6MJZ - chains B and H of the 5 polymer chains in the assembly; structure by electron microscopy, 4.30 A resolution (low resolution: residue-level contacts below are approximate; hydrogen-bond / salt-bridge calls are withheld).

== Chain B ==
Name: Fusion glycoprotein F0
From: Human parainfluenza virus 3
UniProt: A0A059QA82 (A0A059QA82_9MONO); numbering as in UniProt (aligned over 19-481)
Amino-acid sequence (495 residues; numbered 19 to 513; the number before each row is that of its first residue):
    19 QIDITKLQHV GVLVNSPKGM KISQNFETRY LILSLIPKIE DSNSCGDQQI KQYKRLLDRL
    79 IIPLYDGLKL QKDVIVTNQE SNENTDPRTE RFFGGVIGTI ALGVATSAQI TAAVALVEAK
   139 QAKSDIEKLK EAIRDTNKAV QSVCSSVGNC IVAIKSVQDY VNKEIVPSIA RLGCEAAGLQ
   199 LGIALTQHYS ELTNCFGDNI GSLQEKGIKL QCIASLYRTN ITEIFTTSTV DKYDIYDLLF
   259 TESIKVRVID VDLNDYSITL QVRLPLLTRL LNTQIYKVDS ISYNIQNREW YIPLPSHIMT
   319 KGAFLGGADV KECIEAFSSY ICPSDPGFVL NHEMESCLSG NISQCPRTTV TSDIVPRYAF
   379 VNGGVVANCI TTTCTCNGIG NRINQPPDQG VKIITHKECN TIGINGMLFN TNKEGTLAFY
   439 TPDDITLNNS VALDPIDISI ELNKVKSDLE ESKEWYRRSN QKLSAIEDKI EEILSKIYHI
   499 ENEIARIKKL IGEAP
Not modelled in the structure: 19, 91-123, 215-224, 261-262, 473-513
Differences from the reference sequence: engineered mutation C162 (Gln in A0A059QA82), C168 (Leu in A0A059QA82), C213 (Ile in A0A059QA82), C230 (Gly in A0A059QA82), V463 (Ala in A0A059QA82), Y474 (Ile in A0A059QA82); expression tag (482-513)
Disulfide bonds: C63-C192, C162-C168, C213-C230, C331-C340, C355-C363, C387-C392, C394-C417
What the authors report for this chain:
  - mutagenesis - I172C/N238C/I474Y: increased stability
  - mutagenesis - I213C/G230C/A463V/I474Y (250-fold): increased signaling in response to postfusion F

== Chain H ==
Name: PIA174 Fab Heavy chain
From: Homo sapiens
Notes: antibody fragment or engineered binder
Amino-acid sequence (221 residues; row label = number of the first residue in the row):
     2 VQLQESGPGL VKPSETLSLT CTVSGGSVSS YYWSWIRQPP GKGLEWIGNI YYSGTTKYNP
    62 SLKSRVTISV DVSKNQFSLN LISVTAADTA VYFCARQVKS GWFVQPFDYW GQGALVTVSS
   122 ASTKGPSVFP LAPSSKSTSG GTAALGCLVK DYFPEPVTVS WNSGALTSGV HTFPAVLQSS
   182 GLYSLSSVVT VPSSSLGTQT YICNVNHKPS NTKVDKKVEP K
Not modelled in the structure: 122-222
Disulfide bonds: C22-C95

== How chain B and chain H interact ==
Pairs across the interface - 14 pairs, chain B then chain H:
  R189(B) with S31(H); Y32(H); Y52(H); Y53(H); K100(H)
  L190(B) with K100(H); G102(H); W103(H); F104(H)
  G191(B) with G102(H)
  E193(B) with G102(H); W103(H)
  A194(B) with G102(H); W103(H)
Interface residues without a listed pair, chain B (6 interface residues in all): A188

== In short ==
The interface between chain B and chain H involves 6 residues on one side and 8 on the other. The paper
reports that I172C/N238C/I474Y of chain B increase stability; I213C/G230C/A463V/I474Y of chain B increase
signaling in response to postfusion F.
Here chain B is Fusion glycoprotein F0 (Human parainfluenza virus 3) and chain H is PIA174 Fab Heavy chain
(Homo sapiens). Entry 6MJZ (Cryo-EM structure of Human Parainfluenza Virus Type 3 (hPIV3) in complex with
antibody PIA174) was determined by electron microscopy.
